Entry 8U6J (X-ray diffraction, 2.64 A resolution); this record covers chains A and B.

# Chain A
Protein: Reverse transcriptase/ribonuclease H
From: Human immunodeficiency virus 1
Notes: EC 2.7.7.49, 2.7.7.7, 3.1.26.13
UniProtKB: P03366 (POL_HV1B1); residues 1-555 here correspond to UniProt positions 600-1154 (UniProt number = residue number + 599)
Chain sequence (557 residues; each row starts with the number of its first residue; numbers below 1 keep their minus sign (Met-1 is residue -1)):
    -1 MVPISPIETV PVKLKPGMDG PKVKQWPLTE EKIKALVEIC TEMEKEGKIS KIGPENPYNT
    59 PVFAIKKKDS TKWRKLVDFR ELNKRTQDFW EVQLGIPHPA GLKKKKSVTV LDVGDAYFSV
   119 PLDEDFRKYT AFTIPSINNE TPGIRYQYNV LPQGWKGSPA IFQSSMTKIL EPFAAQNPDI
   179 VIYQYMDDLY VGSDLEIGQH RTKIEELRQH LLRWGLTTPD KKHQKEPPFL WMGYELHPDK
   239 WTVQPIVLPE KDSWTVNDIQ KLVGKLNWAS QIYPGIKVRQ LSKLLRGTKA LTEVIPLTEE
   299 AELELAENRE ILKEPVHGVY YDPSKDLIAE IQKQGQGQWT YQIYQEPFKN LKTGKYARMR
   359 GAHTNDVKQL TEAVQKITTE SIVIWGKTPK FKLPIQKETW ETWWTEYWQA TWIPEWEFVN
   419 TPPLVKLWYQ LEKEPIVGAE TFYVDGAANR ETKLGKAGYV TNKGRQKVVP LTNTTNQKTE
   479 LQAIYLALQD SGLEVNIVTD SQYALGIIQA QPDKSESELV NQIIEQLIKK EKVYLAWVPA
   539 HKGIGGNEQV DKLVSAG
Not modelled in the structure: -1 to 0, 65-68, 358-361, 552-555
Construct notes: expression tag (-1 to 0); engineered mutation Ala172 (Lys771 in P03366), Ala173 (Lys772 in P03366), Ser280 (Cys879 in P03366)
Ligand contacts: VR9 (N-[2-(5-chloro-2-{[(4R)-2-cyanoindolizin-8-yl]oxy}phenoxy)ethyl]-N-methylpropanamide): Pro95, Leu100, Lys101, Lys102, Lys103, Val106, Val108, Val179, Tyr181, Tyr188, Val189, Gly190, Phe227, Trp229, Leu234, His235, Pro236, Tyr318

# Chain B
Protein: p51 RT
From: Human immunodeficiency virus 1
UniProtKB: P03366 (POL_HV1B1); residues 1-428 here correspond to UniProt positions 600-1027 (UniProt number = residue number + 599)
Chain sequence (428 residues; row label = number of the first residue in the row):
     1 PISPIETVPV KLKPGMDGPK VKQWPLTEEK IKALVEICTE MEKEGKISKI GPENPYNTPV
    61 FAIKKKDSTK WRKLVDFREL NKRTQDFWEV QLGIPHPAGL KKKKSVTVLD VGDAYFSVPL
   121 DEDFRKYTAF TIPSINNETP GIRYQYNVLP QGWKGSPAIF QSSMTKILEP FKKQNPDIVI
   181 YQYMDDLYVG SDLEIGQHRT KIEELRQHLL RWGLTTPDKK HQKEPPFLWM GYELHPDKWT
   241 VQPIVLPEKD SWTVNDIQKL VGKLNWASQI YPGIKVRQLS KLLRGTKALT EVIPLTEEAE
   301 LELAENREIL KEPVHGVYYD PSKDLIAEIQ KQGQGQWTYQ IYQEPFKNLK TGKYARMRGA
   361 HTNDVKQLTE AVQKITTESI VIWGKTPKFK LPIQKETWET WWTEYWQATW IPEWEFVNTP
   421 PLVKLWYQ
Not modelled in the structure: 1-4, 65-67, 219-231
Construct notes: engineered mutation Ser280 (Cys879 in P03366)
Bound ions: Mg2+: Gln23, Thr58

# Interface between chain A and chain B
Pairs across the interface (88; chain A residue first):
  Val8(A) - Glu53(B)
  Pro9(A) - Glu53(B)
  Gln85(A) - Glu53(B)  hydrogen bond (side chain-backbone)
  Asp86(A) - Lys20(B)  salt bridge
  Asp86(A) - Pro55(B)
  Phe87(A) - Pro52(B)
  Phe87(A) - Glu53(B)
  Phe87(A) - Pro55(B)
  Trp88(A) - Pro52(B)  hydrogen bond (backbone-backbone)
  Trp88(A) - Asn54(B)
  Trp88(A) - Pro55(B)
  Trp88(A) - Pro140(B)
  Trp88(A) - Gly141(B)
  Trp88(A) - Arg143(B)
  Gln91(A) - Asn137(B)  hydrogen bond (side chain-backbone)
  Gln91(A) - Thr139(B)
  Gln91(A) - Pro140(B)
  Leu92(A) - Asn137(B)
  Gly93(A) - Asn137(B)
  Ile94(A) - Asn137(B)
  Pro95(A) - Asn136(B)
  His96(A) - Asn136(B)  hydrogen bond (backbone-side chain)
  Gly99(A) - Asn136(B)
  Ala158(A) - Pro52(B)
  Gln161(A) - Pro140(B)
  Ser162(A) - Pro52(B)
  Thr165(A) - Pro140(B)
  Tyr181(A) - Glu138(B)
  Gln373(A) - Gln394(B)
  Gln373(A) - Thr397(B)
  Thr377(A) - Thr400(B)
  Ile380(A) - Pro25(B)
  Ile380(A) - Leu26(B)
  Val381(A) - Pro25(B)  hydrophobic
  Val381(A) - Asn136(B)  hydrogen bond (backbone-backbone)
  Ile382(A) - Ile135(B)
  Ile382(A) - Asn136(B)  hydrogen bond (backbone-side chain)
  Trp383(A) - Ile135(B)
  Gly384(A) - Thr27(B)
  Gly384(A) - Glu28(B)  hydrogen bond (backbone-backbone)
  Gly384(A) - Ile135(B)
  Trp402(A) - Lys331(B)  hydrogen bond (backbone-side chain)
  Trp402(A) - Asp364(B)
  Tyr405(A) - Lys331(B)  hydrogen bond (backbone-side chain)
  Trp406(A) - Lys331(B)
  Trp406(A) - Pro392(B)  hydrophobic
  Trp406(A) - Val417(B)
  Trp406(A) - Asn418(B)
  Trp406(A) - Thr419(B)
  Trp406(A) - Pro420(B)
  Gln407(A) - Lys331(B)  hydrogen bond (backbone-side chain)
  Gln407(A) - Asp364(B)
  Gln407(A) - Pro392(B)
  Gln407(A) - Ile393(B)
  Gln407(A) - Gln394(B)
  Gln407(A) - Val417(B)  hydrogen bond (side chain-backbone)
  Ala408(A) - Trp337(B)  hydrophobic
  Ala408(A) - Asp364(B)
  Ala408(A) - Pro392(B)  hydrogen bond (backbone-backbone)
  Ala408(A) - Ile393(B)
  Thr409(A) - Asp364(B)  hydrogen bond (backbone-side chain)
  Trp410(A) - Asn363(B)
  Trp410(A) - Val365(B)  hydrophobic
  Trp410(A) - Trp401(B)
  Pro412(A) - Trp401(B)  hydrophobic
  Pro433(A) - Asn255(B)
  Pro433(A) - Leu289(B)  hydrophobic
  Ile434(A) - Thr290(B)
  Val435(A) - Thr290(B)
  Thr439(A) - Ala288(B)
  Thr439(A) - Leu289(B)  hydrogen bond (side chain-backbone)
  Tyr441(A) - Gln258(B)
  Tyr441(A) - Lys287(B)  hydrogen bond (side chain-backbone)
  Thr459(A) - Thr286(B)
  Asn460(A) - Thr286(B)
  Asn460(A) - Lys287(B)
  Asn460(A) - Ala288(B)
  Asn494(A) - Leu289(B)
  Tyr532(A) - Asn255(B)  hydrogen bond
  Tyr532(A) - Lys259(B)  hydrogen bond
  Ala534(A) - Asn255(B)
  Ala534(A) - Lys259(B)
  Trp535(A) - Lys259(B)
  Val536(A) - Gln258(B)
  Pro537(A) - Gly262(B)
  Lys540(A) - Ser280(B)
  Gly541(A) - Ser280(B)
  Gly543(A) - Thr286(B)
Interface residues without a listed pair, chain A (59 interface residues in all): Leu100, Ile159, Val179, Gln182, Glu370, Thr376, Thr386, Thr403, Val458, Ile542
Interface residues without a listed pair, chain B (52 interface residues in all): Thr131, Val261, Asn265, Leu283, Arg284, Leu368, Glu396, Pro421, Lys424, Trp426

# In short
59 residues of chain A face 52 of chain B across their interface, with 17 hydrogen bonds and 1 salt bridge.
Polar contacts include Asp86(A)-Lys20(B), Gln85(A)-Glu53(B) and Gln91(A)-Asn137(B). Bound to chain A: compound
VR9. Gln23(B) and Thr58(B) coordinate Mg2+.
Chain A is Reverse transcriptase/ribonuclease H and chain B is p51 RT, both from Human immunodeficiency virus
1; the structure, Crystal Structure of HIV-1 Reverse Transcriptase in Complex with
N-(2-(5-chloro-2-((2-cyanoindolizin-8-yl)oxy)phenoxy)ethyl)-N-methylacrylamide (JLJ746), a non-nucleoside
inhibitor, was determined by X-ray diffraction together with 8U69, 8U6A, 8U6B, 8U6C, 8U6D, 8U6E and 14 further
entries from the same study.
